PDB entry 8TIE | electron microscopy, 8.10 A resolution (very low resolution: no residue pairs are listed; an interface is given only as per-side residue counts) | chains c and d of the 14 polymer chains in the assembly

== Chain c ==
Name: NUP145 isoform 1
Source organism: Saccharomyces cerevisiae
UniProtKB: A0A8H4C085 (A0A8H4C085_YEASX); residues -605 to 711 here correspond to UniProt positions 1-1317 (UniProt number = residue number + 606)
Amino-acid sequence (1317 residues; each row starts with the number of its first residue; numbers below 1 keep their minus sign (Met-605 is residue -605)):
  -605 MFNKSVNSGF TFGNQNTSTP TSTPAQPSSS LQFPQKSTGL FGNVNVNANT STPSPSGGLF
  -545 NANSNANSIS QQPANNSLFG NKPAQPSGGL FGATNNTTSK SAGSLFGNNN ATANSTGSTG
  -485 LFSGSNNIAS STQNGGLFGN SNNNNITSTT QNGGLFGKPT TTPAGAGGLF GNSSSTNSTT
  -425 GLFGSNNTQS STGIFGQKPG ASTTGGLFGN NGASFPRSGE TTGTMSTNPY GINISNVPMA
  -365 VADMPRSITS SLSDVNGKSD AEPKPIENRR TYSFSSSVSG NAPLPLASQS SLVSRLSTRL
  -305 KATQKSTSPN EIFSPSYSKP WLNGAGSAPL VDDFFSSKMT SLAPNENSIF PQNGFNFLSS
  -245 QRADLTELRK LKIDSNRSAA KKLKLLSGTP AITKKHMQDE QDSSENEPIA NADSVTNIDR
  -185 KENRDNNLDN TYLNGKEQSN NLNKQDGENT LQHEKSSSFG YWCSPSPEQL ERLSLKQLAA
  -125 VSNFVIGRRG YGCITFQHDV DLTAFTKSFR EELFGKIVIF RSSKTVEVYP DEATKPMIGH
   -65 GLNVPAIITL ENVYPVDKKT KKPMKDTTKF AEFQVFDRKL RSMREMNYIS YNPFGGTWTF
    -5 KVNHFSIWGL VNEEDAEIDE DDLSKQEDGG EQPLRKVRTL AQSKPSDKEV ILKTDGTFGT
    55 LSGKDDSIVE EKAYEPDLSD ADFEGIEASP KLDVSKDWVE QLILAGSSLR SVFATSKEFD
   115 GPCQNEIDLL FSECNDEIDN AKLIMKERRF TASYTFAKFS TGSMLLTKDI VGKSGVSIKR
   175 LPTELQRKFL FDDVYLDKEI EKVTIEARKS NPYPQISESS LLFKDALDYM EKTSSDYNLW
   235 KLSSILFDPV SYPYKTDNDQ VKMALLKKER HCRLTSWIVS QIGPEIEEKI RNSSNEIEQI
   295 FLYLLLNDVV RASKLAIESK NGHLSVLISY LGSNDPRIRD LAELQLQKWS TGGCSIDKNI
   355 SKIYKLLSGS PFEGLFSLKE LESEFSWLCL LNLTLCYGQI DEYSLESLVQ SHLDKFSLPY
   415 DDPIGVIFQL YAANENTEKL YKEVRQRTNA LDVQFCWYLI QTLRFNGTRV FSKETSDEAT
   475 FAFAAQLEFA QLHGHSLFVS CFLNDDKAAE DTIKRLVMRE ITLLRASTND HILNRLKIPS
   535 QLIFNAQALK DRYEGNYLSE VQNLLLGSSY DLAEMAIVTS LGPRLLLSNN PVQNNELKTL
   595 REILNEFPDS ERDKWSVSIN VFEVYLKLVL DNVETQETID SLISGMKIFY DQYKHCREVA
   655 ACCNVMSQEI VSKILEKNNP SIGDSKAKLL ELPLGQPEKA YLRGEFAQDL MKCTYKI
Disordered / not traced: -605 to 101

== Chain d ==
Name: Protein transport protein SEC13
Source organism: Saccharomyces cerevisiae
UniProtKB: Q04491 (SEC13_YEAST); numbering as in UniProt (aligned over 1-297)
Amino-acid sequence (297 residues; numbered 1 to 297; the number before each row is that of its first residue):
     1 MVVIANAHNE LIHDAVLDYY GKRLATCSSD KTIKIFEVEG ETHKLIDTLT GHEGPVWRVD
    61 WAHPKFGTIL ASCSYDGKVL IWKEENGRWS QIAVHAVHSA SVNSVQWAPH EYGPLLLVAS
   121 SDGKVSVVEF KENGTTSPII IDAHAIGVNS ASWAPATIEE DGEHNGTKES RKFVTGGADN
   181 LVKIWKYNSD AQTYVLESTL EGHSDWVRDV AWSPTVLLRS YLASVSQDRT CIIWTQDNEQ
   241 GPWKKTLLKE EKFPDVLWRA SWSLSGNVLA LSGGDNKVTL WKENLEGKWE PAGEVHQ
Disordered / not traced: 1-7, 294-297
Curated features (UniProtKB/Swiss-Prot):
  - mutagenesis: Gly176 (G176R: Leads to mislocalization of NPCs and overproliferation of the nuclear and ER membranes at 34 degrees Celsius), Ser224 (S224K: Growth inhibited above 30 degrees Celsius), Trp262 (W262R: Growth inhibited above 30 degrees Celsius), Gly266 (G266D: Growth inhibited above 34 degrees Celsius)

== Interface between chain c and chain d ==
At this resolution (8 A) residue pairs are not listed: 60 residues of chain c and 69 of chain d lie at the interface.

== Overview ==
60 residues of chain c face 69 of chain d across their interface. Curated annotation (UniProt) lists 4
mutagenesis sites on chain d.
Chain c is NUP145 isoform 1 and chain d is Protein transport protein SEC13, both from Saccharomyces
cerevisiae; the structure, Double nuclear outer ring of Nup84-complexes from the yeast NPC, was determined by
electron microscopy, deposited together with 8T9L.
